PDB entry 8B7Z | X-ray diffraction, 3.00 A resolution | chains K and L of the 6 polymer chains in the assembly

# Chain K (and L)
Molecule: Chalcone isomerase
Source organism: Eubacterium ramulus
Notes: EC 5.5.1.6; chain L of this document is another copy of the same molecule, construct and numbering; everything in this record applies to it too
Reference sequence: V9P0A9 (V9P0A9_EUBRA); residues 0-282 here correspond to UniProt positions 1-283 (UniProt number = residue number + 1)
Chain sequence (283 residues; each row starts with the number of its first residue; numbering starts at 0):
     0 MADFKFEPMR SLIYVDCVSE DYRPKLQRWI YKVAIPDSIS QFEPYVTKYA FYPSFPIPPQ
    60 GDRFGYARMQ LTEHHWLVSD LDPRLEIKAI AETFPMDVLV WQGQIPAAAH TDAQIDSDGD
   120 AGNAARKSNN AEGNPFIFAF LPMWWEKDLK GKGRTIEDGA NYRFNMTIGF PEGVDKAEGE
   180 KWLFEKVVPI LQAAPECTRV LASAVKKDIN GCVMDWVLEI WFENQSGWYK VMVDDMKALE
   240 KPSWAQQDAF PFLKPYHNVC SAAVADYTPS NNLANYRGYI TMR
Disordered / not traced: 0, 107-129
Differences from the reference sequence: engineered mutation Ala-33 (His34 in V9P0A9)
Residues lining bound ligands:
  - (2R,3R)-trans-dihydroquercetin (DQH; (2R,3R)-2-(3,4-dihydroxyphenyl)-3,5,7-trihydroxy-2,3-dihydro-4H-chromen-4-one), molecule 1: Ile-12, Val-14, Trp-28, Ile-29, Ala-33, Ser-37, Gln-40, Phe-41, Tyr-48, Phe-50, Gln-69, Thr-71, His-73, Trp-75, Asp-79, Phe-93, Val-97, Gln-101, Phe-135, Phe-137
  - (2R,3R)-trans-dihydroquercetin (DQH), molecule 2: Trp-28, Ala-33, Asp-36, Ser-37, Gln-40, Lys-87, Glu-91, Thr-92, Phe-93, Phe-135
What the authors report for this chain:
  - mutagenesis - H33A: abolished catalytic activity (citing earlier work)

# Chain K / chain L interface
Residue-residue contacts (81):
  Arg-9(K) / Met-281(L)
  Arg-9(K) / Arg-282(L)  hydrogen bond (side chain-backbone)
  Glu-19(K) / Pro-55(L)
  Glu-19(K) / Gln-224(L)
  Asp-20(K) / Asn-223(L)
  Asp-20(K) / Gln-224(L)  hydrogen bond (side chain-backbone)
  Asp-20(K) / Ser-225(L)  hydrogen bond
  Arg-22(K) / Phe-54(L)
  Arg-22(K) / Pro-55(L)
  Pro-23(K) / Ala-159(L)
  Pro-23(K) / Glu-222(L)
  Lys-24(K) / Glu-222(L)  salt bridge
  Gln-26(K) / Phe-54(L)
  Gln-26(K) / Ala-264(L)
  Arg-27(K) / Ile-155(L)  hydrogen bond (side chain-backbone)
  Arg-27(K) / Glu-156(L)
  Arg-27(K) / Gly-158(L)  hydrogen bond (side chain-backbone)
  Arg-27(K) / Ala-159(L)
  Tyr-30(K) / Tyr-266(L)  hydrophobic
  Lys-31(K) / Glu-156(L)  salt bridge
  Tyr-51(K) / Met-281(L)  hydrophobic
  Phe-54(K) / Arg-22(L)
  Phe-54(K) / Gln-26(L)
  Pro-55(K) / Glu-19(L)
  Pro-55(K) / Arg-22(L)
  His-74(K) / Arg-282(L)  hydrogen bond
  Met-142(K) / Arg-282(L)  hydrogen bond (backbone-side chain)
  Trp-143(K) / Arg-282(L)
  Trp-144(K) / Arg-282(L)  hydrogen bond (side chain-backbone)
  Ile-155(K) / Arg-27(L)  hydrogen bond (backbone-side chain)
  Ile-155(K) / Thr-280(L)
  Glu-156(K) / Lys-31(L)  salt bridge
  Gly-158(K) / Arg-27(L)
  Ala-159(K) / Pro-23(L)
  Ala-159(K) / Arg-27(L)
  Arg-162(K) / Met-281(L)  hydrogen bond (side chain-backbone)
  Arg-162(K) / Arg-282(L)  hydrogen bond (side chain-backbone)
  Glu-218(K) / Met-281(L)
  Glu-222(K) / Pro-23(L)
  Glu-222(K) / Lys-24(L)  salt bridge
  Asn-223(K) / Asp-20(L)
  Gln-224(K) / Glu-19(L)
  Gln-224(K) / Asp-20(L)  hydrogen bond (backbone-side chain)
  Ser-225(K) / Asp-20(L)  hydrogen bond
  Val-263(K) / Met-281(L)  hydrophobic
  Ala-264(K) / Gln-26(L)
  Asp-265(K) / Ile-279(L)
  Asp-265(K) / Thr-280(L)
  Asp-265(K) / Met-281(L)  hydrogen bond (backbone-backbone)
  Tyr-266(K) / Tyr-30(L)  hydrophobic
  Tyr-266(K) / Tyr-275(L)
  Tyr-266(K) / Gly-277(L)
  Tyr-266(K) / Tyr-278(L)  hydrophobic
  Tyr-266(K) / Ile-279(L)
  Pro-268(K) / Ser-269(L)
  Ser-269(K) / Pro-268(L)
  Ala-273(K) / Arg-276(L)  hydrogen bond (backbone-side chain)
  Asn-274(K) / Asn-274(L)
  Asn-274(K) / Arg-276(L)
  Tyr-275(K) / Tyr-266(L)
  Arg-276(K) / Ala-273(L)  hydrogen bond (side chain-backbone)
  Arg-276(K) / Asn-274(L)
  Gly-277(K) / Tyr-266(L)
  Tyr-278(K) / Ile-155(L)  hydrophobic
  Tyr-278(K) / Tyr-266(L)  hydrophobic
  Ile-279(K) / Asp-265(L)
  Ile-279(K) / Tyr-266(L)
  Thr-280(K) / Ile-155(L)
  Thr-280(K) / Asp-265(L)
  Met-281(K) / Arg-9(L)
  Met-281(K) / Tyr-51(L)  hydrophobic
  Met-281(K) / Arg-162(L)  hydrogen bond (backbone-side chain)
  Met-281(K) / Glu-218(L)
  Met-281(K) / Val-263(L)  hydrophobic
  Met-281(K) / Asp-265(L)  hydrogen bond (backbone-backbone)
  Arg-282(K) / Arg-9(L)  hydrogen bond (backbone-side chain)
  Arg-282(K) / His-74(L)  hydrogen bond
  Arg-282(K) / Met-142(L)  hydrogen bond (side chain-backbone)
  Arg-282(K) / Trp-143(L)
  Arg-282(K) / Trp-144(L)  hydrogen bond (backbone-side chain)
  Arg-282(K) / Arg-162(L)  hydrogen bond (backbone-side chain)
Also at the interface, not in a pair above, chain K (45 interface residues in all): Glu-72, Tyr-161
Also at the interface, not in a pair above, chain L (45 interface residues in all): Glu-72, Tyr-161

# In short
Chain K and chain L each contribute 45 residues to their interface, with 23 hydrogen bonds and 4 salt bridges.
Polar pairs include Lys-24(K)/Glu-222(L), Lys-31(K)/Glu-156(L) and Arg-9(K)/Arg-282(L). Bound to chain K:
(2R,3R)-trans-dihydroquercetin. From the paper: H33A of chain K abolishes catalytic activity.
Chain K and chain L are both Chalcone isomerase (Eubacterium ramulus); the structure, Bacterial chalcone
isomerase H33A with taxifolin, was determined by X-ray diffraction, deposited together with 8B7R, 8B7U and
4D4F.
